7CTG - chains D and E of the 5 polymer chains in the assembly; structure by electron microscopy, 5.00 A resolution (low resolution: residue-level contacts below are approximate; hydrogen-bond / salt-bridge calls are withheld).

[Chain D]
Name: Origin recognition complex subunit 4
From: Homo sapiens
UniProtKB: O43929 (ORC4_HUMAN); residue numbers follow UniProt; this construct covers 1-436
Amino-acid sequence (436 residues; numbered 1 to 436; the number before each row is that of its first residue):
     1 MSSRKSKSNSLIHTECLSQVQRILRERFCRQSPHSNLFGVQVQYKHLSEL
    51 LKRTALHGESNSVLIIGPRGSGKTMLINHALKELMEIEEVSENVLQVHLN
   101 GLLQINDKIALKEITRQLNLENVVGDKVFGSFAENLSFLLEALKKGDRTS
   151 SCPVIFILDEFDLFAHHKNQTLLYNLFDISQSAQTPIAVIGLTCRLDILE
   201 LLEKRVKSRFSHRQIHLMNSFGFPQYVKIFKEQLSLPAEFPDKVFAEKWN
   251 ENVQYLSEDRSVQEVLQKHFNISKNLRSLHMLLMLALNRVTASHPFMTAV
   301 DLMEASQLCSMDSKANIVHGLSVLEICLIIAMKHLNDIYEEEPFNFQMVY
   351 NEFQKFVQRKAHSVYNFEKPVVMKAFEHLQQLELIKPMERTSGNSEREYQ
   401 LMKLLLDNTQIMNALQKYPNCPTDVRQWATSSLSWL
Disordered / not traced: 1-13, 90, 147-151, 389-395, 433-436
Differences from the reference sequence: conflict Glu-396 (Gln in O43929)
Swiss-Prot annotation at these positions:
  - binding site (ATP): Gly-67 to Thr-74
  - modified residue: Lys-7 (N6-methyllysine)
  - natural variant: Tyr-174 (Y174C: In MGORS2)
  - mutagenesis: Lys-73 (K73A/E: Impairs ORC complex formation), Asp-159 to Glu-160 (Impairs ORC complex formation)
Residues lining bound ligands: ATP (adenosine-5'-triphosphate): Gln-31, His-34, Asn-36, Leu-37, Phe-38, Val-40, Pro-68, Arg-69, Gly-70, Ser-71, Gly-72, Lys-73, Thr-74, Met-75, Asp-159, Leu-276, Arg-277, His-280

[Chain E]
Name: Origin recognition complex subunit 5
From: Homo sapiens
UniProtKB: O43913 (ORC5_HUMAN); residue numbers follow UniProt; this construct covers 1-435
Amino-acid sequence (435 residues; each row starts with the number of its first residue):
     1 MPHLENVVLCRESQVSILQSLFGERHHFSFPSIFIYGHTASGKTYVTQTL
    51 LKTLELPHVFVNCVECFTLRLLLEQILNKLNHLSSSEDGCSTEITCETFN
   101 DFVRLFKQVTTAENLKDQTVYIVLDKAEYLRDMEANLLPGFLRLQELADR
   151 NVTVLFLSEIVWEKFRPNTGCFEPFVLYFPDYSIGNLQKILSHDHPPEYS
   201 ADFYAAYINILLGVFYTVCRDLKELRHLAVLNFPKYCEPVVKGEASERDT
   251 RKLWRNIEPHLKKAMQTVYLREISSSQWEKLQKDDTDPGQLKGLSAHTHV
   301 ELPYYSKFILIAAYLASYNPARTDKRFFLKHHGKIKKTNFLKKHEKTSNH
   351 LLGPKPFPLDRLLAILYSIVDSRVAPTANIFSQITSLVTLQLLTLVGHDD
   401 QLDGPKYKCTVSLDFIRAIARTVNFDIIKYLYDFL
Disordered / not traced: 1-3, 84-90, 245-248, 269-294, 329-348, 434-435
Swiss-Prot annotation at these positions:
  - binding site (ATP): Gly-37 to Thr-44
Residues lining bound ligands: ATP (adenosine-5'-triphosphate): Val-8, Leu-9, Arg-11, His-38, Thr-39, Ala-40, Ser-41, Gly-42, Lys-43, Thr-44, Tyr-45, Asp-125, Lys-126, Leu-157, Tyr-182, Leu-222, Lys-223, Arg-226

[How chain D and chain E interact]
Contacting residue pairs (65; chain D residue first):
  Arg-22(D) / His-27(E)
  Arg-25(D) / Ser-20(E)
  Arg-25(D) / Leu-21(E)
  Arg-25(D) / Gly-23(E)
  Arg-25(D) / His-27(E)
  Arg-25(D) / Phe-28(E)
  Cys-29(D) / Ser-29(E)
  Cys-29(D) / Pro-31(E)
  Arg-30(D) / Phe-28(E)
  Arg-30(D) / Asp-149(E)
  Arg-69(D) / Arg-143(E)
  Arg-69(D) / Thr-169(E)
  Arg-69(D) / Gly-170(E)
  Arg-69(D) / Cys-171(E)
  Leu-102(D) / Asn-136(E)
  Leu-102(D) / Pro-139(E)
  Leu-102(D) / Gly-140(E)
  Ile-105(D) / Asn-136(E)
  Glu-113(D) / Asn-100(E)
  Arg-116(D) / Asp-101(E)
  Arg-116(D) / Arg-104(E)
  Cys-194(D) / Thr-169(E)
  Arg-277(D) / Phe-172(E)
  Met-281(D) / Phe-30(E)
  Met-281(D) / Phe-172(E)
  Met-281(D) / Glu-173(E)
  Met-284(D) / Phe-30(E)
  Leu-285(D) / Phe-175(E)
  Asn-288(D) / Ile-17(E)
  Asn-288(D) / Ser-20(E)
  Asn-288(D) / Leu-21(E)
  Ser-313(D) / Tyr-36(E)
  Ser-313(D) / Val-161(E)
  Lys-314(D) / Lys-164(E)
  Asn-316(D) / Tyr-36(E)
  Asn-316(D) / His-38(E)
  Asn-316(D) / Tyr-178(E)
  Ile-317(D) / Tyr-36(E)
  Ile-317(D) / His-38(E)
  His-319(D) / Asp-181(E)
  Gly-320(D) / His-38(E)
  Gly-320(D) / Asp-181(E)
  Gly-320(D) / Arg-220(E)
  Leu-321(D) / His-38(E)
  Ser-322(D) / Thr-217(E)
  Ser-322(D) / Val-218(E)
  Val-323(D) / Thr-217(E)
  Leu-324(D) / Thr-217(E)
  Asn-345(D) / Leu-352(E)
  Gln-347(D) / Leu-351(E)
  Asn-351(D) / Leu-351(E)
  Tyr-365(D) / Thr-217(E)
  Gln-381(D) / Glu-159(E)
  Gln-381(D) / Ile-160(E)
  Leu-382(D) / Glu-159(E)
  Leu-382(D) / Ile-160(E)
  Glu-383(D) / Ile-160(E)
  Glu-383(D) / Lys-164(E)
  Tyr-399(D) / Pro-354(E)
  Tyr-399(D) / Cys-409(E)
  Tyr-399(D) / Thr-410(E)
  Leu-405(D) / Lys-164(E)
  Tyr-418(D) / Arg-220(E)
  Asn-420(D) / Ile-184(E)
  Asn-420(D) / Tyr-216(E)
Interface residues without a listed pair, chain D (52 interface residues in all): Ser-18, Glu-26, Gln-31, Asn-100, Leu-103, Ile-109, Leu-308, Ser-310, Asp-312, Glu-325, Tyr-339, Phe-367, Glu-368, Lys-374, His-378, Glu-396
Interface residues without a listed pair, chain E (55 interface residues in all): Phe-22, Glu-24, Thr-39, Phe-99, Val-103, Glu-128, Glu-146, Leu-147, Glu-163, Val-176, Cys-219, Met-265, Val-268, Lys-408

[In short]
Chain D and chain E form an interface of 52 and 55 residues respectively. Ligands of chain D: ATP. Chain E
binds ATP. UniProt lists 8 ATP-binding residues and 3 mutagenesis sites on chain D; 8 ATP-binding residues on
chain E.
Chain D is Origin recognition complex subunit 4 and chain E is Origin recognition complex subunit 5, both from
Homo sapiens; the structure, Human Origin Recognition Complex, ORC1-5 State I, was determined by electron
microscopy, deposited together with 7CTE and 7CTF.
